PDB entry 8WGC | electron microscopy, 5.95 A resolution (low resolution: residue-level contacts below are approximate; hydrogen-bond / salt-bridge calls are withheld) | chains D and A

Chain D:
Name: Metabotropic glutamate receptor 2
Source organism: Homo sapiens
UniProt: Q14416 (GRM2_HUMAN); residue numbers follow UniProt; this construct covers 19-872
Sequence (854 residues; row label = number of the first residue in the row):
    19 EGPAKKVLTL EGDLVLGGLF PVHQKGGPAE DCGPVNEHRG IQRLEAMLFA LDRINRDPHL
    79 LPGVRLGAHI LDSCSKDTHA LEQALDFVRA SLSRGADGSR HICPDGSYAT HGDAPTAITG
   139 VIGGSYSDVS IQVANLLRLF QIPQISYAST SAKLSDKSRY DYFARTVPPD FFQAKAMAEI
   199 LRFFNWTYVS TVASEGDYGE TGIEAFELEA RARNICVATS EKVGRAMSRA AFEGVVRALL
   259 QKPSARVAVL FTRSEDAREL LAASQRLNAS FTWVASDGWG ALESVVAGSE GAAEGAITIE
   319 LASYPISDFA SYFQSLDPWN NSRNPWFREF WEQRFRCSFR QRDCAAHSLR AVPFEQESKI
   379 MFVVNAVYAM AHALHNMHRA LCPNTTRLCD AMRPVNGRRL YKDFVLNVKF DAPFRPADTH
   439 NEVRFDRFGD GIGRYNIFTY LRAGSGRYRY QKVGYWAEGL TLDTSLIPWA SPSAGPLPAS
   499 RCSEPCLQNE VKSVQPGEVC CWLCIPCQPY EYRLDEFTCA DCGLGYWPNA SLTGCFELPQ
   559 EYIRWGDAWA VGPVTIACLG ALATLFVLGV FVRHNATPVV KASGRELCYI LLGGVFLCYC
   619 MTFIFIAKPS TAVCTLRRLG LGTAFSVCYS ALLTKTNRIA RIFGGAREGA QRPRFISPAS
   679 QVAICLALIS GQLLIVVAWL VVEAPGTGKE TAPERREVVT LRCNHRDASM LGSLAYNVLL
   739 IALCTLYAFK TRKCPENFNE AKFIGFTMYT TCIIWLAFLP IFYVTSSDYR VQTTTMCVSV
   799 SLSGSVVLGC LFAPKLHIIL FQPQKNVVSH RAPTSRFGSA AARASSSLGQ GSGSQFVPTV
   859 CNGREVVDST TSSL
Unresolved in the structure: 19-22, 110-133, 462-465, 662-672, 824-872
Small-molecule neighbours: W92 ((1R,4R,5S,6R)-4-azanyl-2-oxabicyclo[3.1.0]hexane-4,6-dicarboxylic acid): S93, Y144, S145, E213, G242, R243, R271, S272, E273
Curated features (UniProtKB/Swiss-Prot):
  - region: A677 to A685 (Important for interaction with HTR2A)
  - binding site (L-glutamate): R57, R61, S145, A166, T168, D295, K377
  - glycosylation (N-linked (GlcNAc...) asparagine): N203, N286, N338, N402, N547
  - mutagenesis: A677 (A677S: Impairs interaction with HTR2A), A681 (A681F: Impairs interaction with HTR2A), A685 (A685G: Impairs interaction with HTR2A)
From the paper describing this entry:
  - mutagenesis - A658Y (1.5-2 folds), F747A (1.5-2 folds), Y767A (1.5-2 folds): increased signaling in response to mGlu2-2 homodimer
  - mutagenesis - A658Y, G667W, G667W/A668W, A668W: increased signaling in response to mGlu4C2-FS

Chain A:
Name: Metabotropic glutamate receptor 4
Source organism: Homo sapiens
UniProt: Q14833 (GRM4_HUMAN); residues 33-912 here = UniProt positions 33-912
Sequence (880 residues; row label = number of the first residue in the row):
    33 KPKGHPHMNS IRIDGDITLG GLFPVHGRGS EGKPCGELKK EKGIHRLEAM LFALDRINND
    93 PDLLPNITLG ARILDTCSRD THALEQSLTF VQALIEKDGT EVRCGSGGPP IITKPERVVG
   153 VIGASGSSVS IMVANILRLF KIPQISYAST APDLSDNSRY DFFSRVVPSD TYQAQAMVDI
   213 VRALKWNYVS TVASEGSYGE SGVEAFIQKS REDGGVCIAQ SVKIPREPKA GEFDKIIRRL
   273 LETSNARAVI IFANEDDIRR VLEAARRANQ TGHFFWMGSD SWGSKIAPVL HLEEVAEGAV
   333 TILPKRMSVR GFDRYFSSRT LDNNRRNIWF AEFWEDNFHC KLSRHALKKG SHVKKCTNRE
   393 RIGQDSAYEQ EGKVQFVIDA VYAMGHALHA MHRDLCPGRV GLCPRMDPVD GTQLLKYIRN
   453 VNFSGIAGNP VTFNENGDAP GRYDIYQYQL RNDSAEYKVI GSWTDHLHLR IERMHWPGSG
   513 QQLPRSICSL PCQPGERKKT VKGMPCCWHC EPCTGYQYQV DRYTCKTCPY DMRPTENRTG
   573 CRPIPIIKLE WGSPWAVLPL FLAVVGIAAT LFVVITFVRY NDTPIVKASG RELSYVLLAG
   633 IFLCYATTFL MIAEPDLGTC SLRRIFLGLG MSISYAALLT KTNRIYRIFE QGKRSVSAPR
   693 FISPASQLAI TFSLISLQLL GICVWFVVDP SHSVVDFQDQ RTLDPRFARG VLKCDISDLS
   753 LICLLGYSML LMVTCTVYAI KTRGVPETFN EAKPIGFTMY TTCIVWLAFI PIFFGTSQSA
   813 DKLYIQTTTL TVSVSLSASV SLGMLYMPKV YIILFHPEQN VPKRKRSLKA VVTAATMSNK
   873 FTQKGNFRPN GEAKSELCEN LEAPALATKQ TYVTYTNHAI
Unresolved in the structure: 33-39, 127-146, 376-384, 852-912
From the paper describing this entry:
  - mutagenesis - D563A/Q730A: increased signaling in response to LY379268

Interface between chain D and chain A:
Pairs across the interface (1):
  S109(D) with E117(A)

In short:
The chain D/chain A interface involves 1 residues from each chain. Bound to chain D: compound W92. The paper
reports that A658Y, G667W and G667W/A668W of chain D, among others, increase signaling in response to
mGlu4C2-FS; A658Y, F747A and Y767A of chain D increase signaling in response to mGlu2-2 homodimer.
Here chain D is Metabotropic glutamate receptor 2 and chain A is Metabotropic glutamate receptor 4, both from
Homo sapiens. Entry 8WGC (heterodimer of mGlu2 and mGlu4 bound with mGlu2 agonist LY379268) was determined by
electron microscopy (same publication as 8WG9, 8WGD and 8WGB).
